7Q0J - chains A and B of the 8 polymer chains in the assembly; structure by electron microscopy, 4.30 A resolution (low resolution: residue-level contacts below are approximate; hydrogen-bond / salt-bridge calls are withheld).

[Chain A (and B)]
Molecule: DNA-directed RNA polymerase subunit alpha
From: Escherichia coli
Notes: EC 2.7.7.6; chain B of this document is another copy of the same molecule, construct and numbering; everything in this record applies to it too
Reference sequence: P0A7Z4 (RPOA_ECOLI); residue numbers follow UniProt; this construct covers 1-329
Sequence (329 residues; each row starts with the number of its first residue):
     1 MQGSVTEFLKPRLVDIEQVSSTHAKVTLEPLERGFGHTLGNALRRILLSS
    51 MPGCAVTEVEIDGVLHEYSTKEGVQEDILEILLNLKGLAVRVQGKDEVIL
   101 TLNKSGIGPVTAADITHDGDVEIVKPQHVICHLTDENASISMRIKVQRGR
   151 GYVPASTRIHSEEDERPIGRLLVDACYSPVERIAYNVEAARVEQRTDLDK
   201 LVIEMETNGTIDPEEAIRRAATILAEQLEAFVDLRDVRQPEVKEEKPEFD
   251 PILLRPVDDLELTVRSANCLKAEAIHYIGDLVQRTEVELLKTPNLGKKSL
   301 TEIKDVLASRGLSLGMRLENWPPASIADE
Unresolved in the structure: 1-6, 235-329 (chain B: 1-3, 159-168, 233-329)
Swiss-Prot annotation at these positions:
  - region: Glu-162 to Glu-165 (Required for interaction with Crp at class II promoters)
  - modified residue: Arg-265 (ADP-ribosylarginine), Lys-297 (N6-acetyllysine), Lys-298 (N6-acetyllysine)
  - mutagenesis: Arg-45 (R45C: In rpoA112; temperature-sensitive, blocks RNA polymerase assembly), Glu-162 to Glu-165 (5-fold decrease in CRP-class II promoter-dependent transcription), Glu-165 (E165K: 5-fold decrease in CRP-class II promoter-dependent transcription), Arg-191 (R191C: In rpoA101; temperature-sensitive)

[Interface between chain A and chain B]
Pairs across the interface (53; chain A residue first):
  Glu-7(A) / Arg-150(B)
  Phe-8(A) / Arg-150(B)
  Lys-10(A) / Glu-226(B)
  Lys-10(A) / Gln-227(B)
  Lys-10(A) / Leu-228(B)
  Lys-10(A) / Glu-229(B)
  Lys-10(A) / Ala-230(B)
  Pro-11(A) / Gln-227(B)
  Pro-11(A) / Ala-230(B)
  Arg-12(A) / Phe-231(B)
  Leu-13(A) / Phe-231(B)
  Leu-28(A) / Phe-231(B)
  Leu-31(A) / Gln-227(B)
  Gly-34(A) / Arg-45(B)
  Phe-35(A) / Ile-46(B)
  Phe-35(A) / Ser-50(B)
  Phe-35(A) / Gln-227(B)
  His-37(A) / Arg-45(B)
  Thr-38(A) / Arg-45(B)
  Leu-39(A) / Leu-228(B)
  Asn-41(A) / Asn-41(B)
  Arg-45(A) / Gly-34(B)
  Arg-45(A) / His-37(B)
  Arg-45(A) / Thr-38(B)
  Ile-46(A) / Phe-35(B)
  Pro-52(A) / Val-5(B)
  Arg-150(A) / Val-5(B)
  Arg-150(A) / Glu-7(B)
  Arg-150(A) / Phe-8(B)
  Arg-218(A) / Phe-231(B)
  Arg-219(A) / Thr-6(B)
  Ala-221(A) / Phe-231(B)
  Thr-222(A) / Val-232(B)
  Leu-224(A) / Leu-228(B)
  Glu-226(A) / Lys-10(B)
  Gln-227(A) / Leu-9(B)
  Gln-227(A) / Lys-10(B)
  Gln-227(A) / Leu-31(B)
  Gln-227(A) / Phe-35(B)
  Leu-228(A) / Ala-221(B)
  Leu-228(A) / Leu-224(B)
  Leu-228(A) / Ala-225(B)
  Ala-230(A) / Lys-10(B)
  Ala-230(A) / Pro-11(B)
  Phe-231(A) / Leu-13(B)
  Phe-231(A) / Leu-39(B)
  Phe-231(A) / Leu-43(B)
  Phe-231(A) / Arg-218(B)
  Val-232(A) / Arg-218(B)
  Asp-233(A) / Leu-13(B)
  Asp-233(A) / Arg-218(B)
  Leu-234(A) / Glu-214(B)
  Leu-234(A) / Arg-218(B)
Interface residues without a listed pair, chain A (35 interface residues in all): Leu-9, Arg-148, Ile-223, Ala-225
Interface residues without a listed pair, chain B (37 interface residues in all): Leu-28, Glu-32, Ala-42, Ile-217, Ile-223

[In short]
The interface between chain A and chain B involves 35 residues on one side and 37 on the other. UniProt lists
6 mutagenesis sites on chain A.
Both chains are DNA-directed RNA polymerase subunit alpha (Escherichia coli). Entry 7Q0J (RNA polymerase
elongation complex in more-swiveled conformation) was determined by electron microscopy (same publication as
7PY0, 7PY1, 7PY3, 7PY5, 7PY6, 7PY7 and 4 further entries).
